6J7J - chain A; structure by X-ray diffraction, 1.75 A resolution.

== Chain A ==
Protein: Pseudomonas aeruginosa Earp
Source organism: Pseudomonas aeruginosa PAO1
Reference sequence: Q9HZZ1 (Q9HZZ1_PSEAE); numbering as in UniProt (aligned over 1-376)
Chain sequence (403 residues; each row starts with the number of its first residue; numbers below 1 keep their minus sign (Gly-18 is residue -18)):
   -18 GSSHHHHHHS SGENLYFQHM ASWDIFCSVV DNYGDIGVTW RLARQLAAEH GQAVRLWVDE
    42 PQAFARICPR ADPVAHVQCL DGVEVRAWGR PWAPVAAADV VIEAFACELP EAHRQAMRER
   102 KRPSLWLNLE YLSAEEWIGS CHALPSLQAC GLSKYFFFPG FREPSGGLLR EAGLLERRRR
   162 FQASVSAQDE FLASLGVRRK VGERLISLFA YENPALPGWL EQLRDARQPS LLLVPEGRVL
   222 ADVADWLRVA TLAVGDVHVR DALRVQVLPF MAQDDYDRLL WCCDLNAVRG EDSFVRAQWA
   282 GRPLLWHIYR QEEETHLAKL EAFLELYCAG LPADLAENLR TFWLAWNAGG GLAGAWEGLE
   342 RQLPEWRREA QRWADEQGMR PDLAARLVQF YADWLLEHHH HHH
Not modelled in the structure: -18 to -3, 11-14, 291-296
Differences from the reference sequence: expression tag (-18 to 0, 377-384)
Modified positions: Mse1, Mse98, Mse252, Mse360 (selenomethionine; parent Met)
Swiss-Prot annotation at these positions:
  - active site: Asp16 (Proton acceptor), Glu272
  - binding site (dTDP-beta-L-rhamnose): Asn13 to Asp16, Tyr192, Mse252 to Gln254, Arg270 to Ser274
  - binding site (dTDP): Tyr14, Gly15, Tyr192, Mse252 to Gln254, Arg270 to Ser274
  - mutagenesis: Asp12 (D12N: Decreased but not abolished protein-arginine rhamnosyltransferase activity), Asp16 (D16N: Abolished protein-arginine rhamnosyltransferase activity), Tyr112 (Y112F: Decreased but not abolished protein-arginine rhamnosyltransferase activity), Glu272 (E272Q: Abolished protein-arginine rhamnosyltransferase activity)
Reported in the primary citation:
  - mutagenesis - D16N, E272Q: abolished catalytic activity
  - mutagenesis - D12N, Y112F: unchanged catalytic activity
  - catalytic residues: Asp16
  - catalytic residues: Glu272 (proposed by the authors, not directly observed)

== Overview ==
UniProt lists active-site residues Asp16 and Glu272, 13 dTDP-beta-L-rhamnose-binding residues, 11 dTDP-binding
residues and 4 mutagenesis sites. From the paper: catalytic residues Asp16 and Glu272; D16N and E272Q abolish
catalytic activity; 4 substitutions were tested in all.
Chain A is Pseudomonas aeruginosa Earp (Pseudomonas aeruginosa PAO1); the structure, Crystal structure of
Pseudomonas aeruginosa Earp, was determined by X-ray diffraction, deposited together with 6J7K and 6J7L.
